PDB entry 4JI4 | X-ray diffraction, 3.69 A resolution | chains A and P of the 21 polymer chains in the assembly

Chain A:
Molecule: 16S rRNA
Source organism: Thermus thermophilus
Sequence (1522 nucleotides; numbered 0 to 1544 plus 19 insertion-coded residues; 42 numbers in that range are skipped by the numbering (no residue carries them; nothing is unmodelled there); the number before each row is that of its first residue; a row labelled like 190A-190L holds insertion residues (190A, then the next letters in order); numbering starts at 0):
     0 UUUGUUGGAGAGUUUGAUCCUGGCUCAGGGUGAACGCUGGCGGCGUGCCU
    50 AAGACAUGCAAGUCGUGCGGG
    73 CCGCGGGGUUUU
    88 ACUCCG
    95 UGGUC
   101 AGCGGCGGACGGGUGAGUAACGCGUGGGU
  129A G
   130 ACCUACCCGGAAGAGGGGGACAACCCGGGGAAACUCGGGCUAAUCCCCCA
   180 UGUGGACCCGC
190A-190L CCCUUGGGGUGU
   191 GUCCAAAGGGCUUU
   216 GCCCGCUUCCGGAUGGGCCCGCGUCCCAUCAGCUAGUUGGUGGGGUAAUG
   266 GCCCACCAAGGCGACGACGGGUAGCCGGUCUGAGAGGAUGGCCGGCCACA
   316 GGGGCACUGAGACACGGGCCCCACUCCUACGGGAGGCAGCAGUUAGGAAU
   366 CUUCCGCAAUGGGCGCAAGCCUGACGGAGCGACGCCGCUUGGAGGAAGAA
   416 GCCCUUCGGGGUGUAAACUCCUGAA
   442 CCCGGGACGAAACCCCCGACGA
   474 GGGGACUGACGGUACCGGG
   494 GUAAUAGCGCCGGCCAACUCCGUGCCAGCAGCCGCGGUAAUACGGAGGGC
   544 GCGAGCGUUACCCGGAUUCACUGGGCGUAAAGGGCGUGUAGGCGGCCUGG
   594 GGCGUCCCAUGUGAAAGACCACGGCUCAACCGUGGGGGAGCGUGGGAUAC
   644 GCUCAGGCUAGACGGUGGGAGAGGGUGGUGGAAUUCCCGGAGUAGCGGUG
   694 AAAUGCGCAGAUACCGGGAGGAACGCCGAUGGCGAAGGCAGCCACCUGGU
   744 CCACCCGUGACGCUGAGGCGCGAAAGCGUGGGGAGCAAACCGGAUUAGAU
   794 ACCCGGGUAGUCCACGCCCUAAACGAUGCGCGCUAGGUCUCUGGGUCU
   848 CCUGGGGGCCGAAGCUAACGCGUUAAGCGCGCCGCCUGGGGAGUACGGCC
   898 GCAAGGCUGAAACUCAAAGGAAUUGACGGGGGCCCGCACAAGCGGUGGAG
   948 CAUGUGGUUUAAUUCGAAGXAACGCGAAGAACCUUACCAGGCCUUGACAU
   998 GCUAGG
 1003A G
  1004 AACCCGGGUGAAAGCCUGGGGUGCCCC
1030A-1030D GCGA
  1031 GGGGAGCCCUAGCACAGGUGCUGCAUGGCCGUCGUCAGCUCGUGCCGUGA
  1081 GGUGUUGGGUUAAGUCCCGCAACGAGCGCAACCCCCGCCGUUAGUUGCCA
  1131 GCGGUUCGGCCGGGCACUCUAACGGGACUGCCCGCGAAA
  1171 GCGGGAGGAAGGAGGGGACGACGUCUGGUCAGCAUGGCCCUUACGGCCUG
  1221 GGCGACACACGUGCUACAAUGCCCACUACAAAGCGAUGCCACCCGGCAAC
  1271 GGGGAGCUAAUCGCAAAAAGGUGGGCCCAGUUCGGAUUGGGGUCUGCAAC
  1321 CCGACCCCAUGAAGCCGGAAUCGCUAGUAAUCGCGGAUCAG
 1361A C
  1362 CAUGCCGCGGUGAAUACGUUCCCGGGCCUUGUACACACXGCCXGUXACGC
  1412 CAUGGGAGCGGGCUCUACCCGAAGUCGCCGGG
  1446 AGCCUACGGG
  1459 CAGGCGCCGAGGGUAGGGCCCGUGACUGGGGUGAAGUCGUAACAAGGUAG
  1509 CUGUACCGGAAGGUGCGGCUGGAUCCACUCCUUUCU
Not modelled in the structure: 0-4, 1534-1538
Modified positions: PSU (pseudouridine-5'-monophosphate) at position 516, 7MG (7N-methyl-8-hydroguanosine-5'-monophosphate) at position 527, M2G (N2-dimethylguanosine-5'-monophosphate) at position 966, 5MC (5-methylcytidine-5'-monophosphate) at position 967, 2MG (2N-methylguanosine-5'-monophosphate) at position 1207, 5MC (5-methylcytidine-5'-monophosphate) at position 1400, 4OC (4n,o2'-methylcytidine-5'-monophosphate) at position 1402, 5MC (5-methylcytidine-5'-monophosphate) at position 1404, 5MC (5-methylcytidine-5'-monophosphate) at position 1407, UR3 (3-methyluridine-5'-monophoshate) at position 1498, MA6 (6N-dimethyladenosine-5'-monophoshate) at position 1518, MA6 (6N-dimethyladenosine-5'-monophoshate) at position 1519, PSU (pseudouridine-5'-monophosphate) at position 1540, PSU (pseudouridine-5'-monophosphate) at position 1541
Construct notes: conflict U1490 (C2113 in M26923.1), C1534 (A2157 in M26923.1), A1535 (C2158 in M26923.1)
Bound ions: Mg2+ site 1 near U5 (its only coordinating residue here); Mg2+ site 2 near U12 (its only coordinating residue here); Mg2+ site 3 near G21 (its only coordinating residue here); Mg2+ site 4: G46, G394; Mg2+ site 5: C48, G115; Mg2+ site 6 near A53 (its only coordinating residue here); Mg2+ site 7: A59, C386, U387; Mg2+ site 8: U62, G105; Mg2+ site 9 near C89 (its only coordinating residue here); Mg2+ site 10 near C92 (its only coordinating residue here); Mg2+ site 11 near G107 (its only coordinating residue here); Mg2+ site 12 near A109 (its only coordinating residue here); 105 more Mg2+ sites not listed
From the paper describing this entry:
  - conformationally variable residues: G1491

Chain P:
Protein: Ribosomal protein S16
Source organism: Thermus thermophilus
UniProt: Q5SJH3 (RS16_THET8); residues 1-88 here = UniProt positions 1-88
Sequence (88 residues; numbered 1 to 88; the number before each row is that of its first residue):
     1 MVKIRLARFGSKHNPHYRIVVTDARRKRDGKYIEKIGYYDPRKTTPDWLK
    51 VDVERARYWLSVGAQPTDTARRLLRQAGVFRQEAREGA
Not modelled in the structure: 84-88

How chain A and chain P interact:
Residue-residue contacts (87; chain A residue first):
  C43(A) with Lys12(P), salt bridge to the phosphate; His13(P), phosphate contact
  G44(A) with Ser11(P), phosphate contact; Lys12(P), hydrogen bond to the phosphate
  C110(A) with Arg25(P), hydrogen bond to the sugar
  G112(A) with Lys27(P), phosphate contact
  A134(A) with Met1(P), base contact; Arg25(P), hydrogen bond to the base
  C135(A) with Met1(P), base contact
  C136(A) with Met1(P), sugar contact; Gly63(P), hydrogen bond to the sugar; Gln65(P), hydrogen bond to the sugar
  C137(A) with Ser61(P), hydrogen bond to the sugar; Gly63(P), sugar contact
  G227(A) with Val62(P), hydrogen bond to the base
  A228(A) with Val2(P), sugar contact; Trp59(P), phosphate contact; Val62(P), sugar contact
  U229(A) with Val2(P), sugar contact; Asp23(P), hydrogen bond to the sugar; Ile33(P), phosphate contact; Trp59(P), phosphate contact
  G230(A) with Asp23(P), sugar contact; Arg25(P), hydrogen bond to the sugar; Arg26(P), salt bridge to the phosphate
  G309(A) with Asp29(P), sugar contact; Gly30(P), phosphate contact; Lys31(P), phosphate contact
  G310(A) with Arg26(P), phosphate contact; Lys27(P), salt bridge to the phosphate; Gly30(P), phosphate contact; Lys31(P), phosphate contact
  C311(A) with Arg26(P), salt bridge to the phosphate
  A374(A) with Tyr17(P), sugar contact
  U375(A) with Leu6(P), hydrogen bond to the sugar; Tyr17(P), hydrogen bond to the sugar; Arg28(P), hydrogen bond to the base; Thr69(P), hydrogen bond to the phosphate
  G376(A) with Arg5(P), hydrogen bond to the phosphate; Leu6(P), hydrogen bond to the phosphate; Arg28(P), sugar contact; Thr67(P), hydrogen bond to the phosphate; Thr69(P), hydrogen bond to the phosphate
  G377(A) with Lys3(P), salt bridge to the phosphate; Arg5(P), salt bridge to the phosphate; Ala24(P), sugar contact
  C390(A) with Arg28(P), hydrogen bond to the phosphate
  G391(A) with Arg8(P), hydrogen bond to the phosphate; Arg28(P), salt bridge to the phosphate
  G392(A) with Arg8(P), salt bridge to the phosphate; Lys12(P), phosphate contact; His13(P), salt bridge to the phosphate
  A393(A) with Lys12(P), salt bridge to the phosphate; His13(P), salt bridge to the phosphate
  C449(A) with Arg42(P), base contact
  G450(A) with Pro41(P), phosphate contact; Lys43(P), salt bridge to the phosphate
  A452(A) with Tyr39(P), phosphate contact; Lys43(P), phosphate contact; Arg72(P), hydrogen bond to the sugar
  A453(A) with Asp68(P), hydrogen bond to the sugar; Arg72(P), sugar contact
  C454(A) with Asp68(P), sugar contact
  G462(A) with Gln82(P), base contact
  A463(A) with Arg75(P), salt bridge to the phosphate; Phe80(P), sugar contact; Arg81(P), phosphate contact; Gln82(P), hydrogen bond to the sugar
  G474(A) with Arg75(P), salt bridge to the phosphate; Arg81(P), hydrogen bond to the sugar
  A608(A) with Arg18(P), hydrogen bond to the phosphate; Tyr32(P), sugar contact
  A609(A) with Arg18(P), salt bridge to the phosphate
  G617(A) with Asn14(P), base contact; Thr44(P), sugar contact
  C623(A) with Ser11(P), sugar contact
  C624(A) with Phe9(P), phosphate contact; Ser11(P), hydrogen bond to the sugar; His16(P), hydrogen bond to the sugar
  G625(A) with Phe9(P), phosphate contact; His16(P), hydrogen bond to the sugar
  U626(A) with Arg18(P), salt bridge to the phosphate; Lys35(P), salt bridge to the phosphate; Tyr38(P), sugar contact; Lys50(P), phosphate contact
  G627(A) with Lys35(P), salt bridge to the phosphate; Lys50(P), salt bridge to the phosphate
Also at the interface, not in a pair above, chain A (47 interface residues in all): G111, G231, A325, G378, A451, G475, C483, A607
Also at the interface, not in a pair above, chain P (50 interface residues in all): Gly10, Pro15, Tyr58, Glu83

Overview:
47 residues of chain A face 50 of chain P across their interface, with 27 hydrogen bonds and 19 salt bridges.
Polar pairs include A134(A)-Arg25(P), G227(A)-Val62(P) and U375(A)-Arg28(P). G46(A) and G394(A) coordinate
Mg2+ site 4. C48(A) and G115(A) coordinate Mg2+ site 5. The paper reports conformational variability at
G1491(A).
Here chain A is 16S rRNA and chain P is Ribosomal protein S16, both from Thermus thermophilus. Entry 4JI4
(Crystal Structure of 30S ribosomal subunit from Thermus thermophilus) was determined by X-ray diffraction,
deposited together with 4JI0, 4JI1, 4JI2, 4JI3, 4JI5, 4JI6, 4JI7 and 4JI8.
